PDB entry 8VND | X-ray diffraction, 1.60 A resolution | chains A and B of the 6 polymer chains in the assembly

Chain A:
Molecule: Intron-encoded endonuclease I-PpoI
From: Physarum polycephalum
Notes: EC 3.1.-.-
UniProtKB: Q94702 (PPO1_PHYPO); numbering as in UniProt (aligned over 2-163)
Chain sequence (162 residues; each row starts with the number of its first residue):
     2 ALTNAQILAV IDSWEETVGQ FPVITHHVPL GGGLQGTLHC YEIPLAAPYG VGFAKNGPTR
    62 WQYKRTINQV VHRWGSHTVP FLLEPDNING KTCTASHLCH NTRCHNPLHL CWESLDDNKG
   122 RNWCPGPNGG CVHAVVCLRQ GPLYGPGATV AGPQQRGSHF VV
Bound ions: Zn2+ site 1: Cys41, Cys100, Cys105, His110; Mg2+: Asn119 (shared with 1 residue of chain D); Zn2+ site 2: Cys125, Cys132, His134, Cys138
Reported in the primary citation:
  - binding site for the 8-nt DNA strand: Arg61
  - catalytic residues: His98
  - mutagenesis - H78A/H98A, H98A: decreased catalytic activity
  - mutagenesis - H78A: unchanged catalytic activity

Chain B:
Molecule: Intron-encoded endonuclease I-PpoI
From: Physarum polycephalum
Notes: EC 3.1.-.-
UniProtKB: Q94702 (PPO1_PHYPO); residues 202-363 here correspond to UniProt positions 2-163 (UniProt number = residue number - 200)
Chain sequence (162 residues; each row starts with the number of its first residue):
   202 ALTNAQILAV IDSWEETVGQ FPVITHHVPL GGGLQGTLHC YEIPLAAPYG VGFAKNGPTR
   262 WQYKRTINQV VHRWGSHTVP FLLEPDNING KTCTASHLCH NTRCHNPLHL CWESLDDNKG
   322 RNWCPGPNGG CVHAVVCLRQ GPLYGPGATV AGPQQRGSHF VV
Bound ions: Zn2+ site 1: Cys241, Cys300, Cys305, His310; Mg2+: Asn319 (shared with 1 residue of chain C); Zn2+ site 2: Cys325, Cys332, His334, Cys338

Chain A / chain B interface:
Pairs across the interface (123):
  Leu9(A) with Arg357(B)
  Ile12(A) with Arg357(B)
  Asp13(A) with Arg357(B), salt bridge
  Glu16(A) with Gln356(B); Arg357(B), hydrogen bond (side chain-backbone); Gly358(B), hydrogen bond (side chain-backbone); His360(B); Phe361(B)
  Glu17(A) with His360(B)
  Val19(A) with Phe361(B), hydrophobic
  Gly20(A) with Phe361(B)
  Leu39(A) with Val363(B)
  His40(A) with Val362(B); Val363(B), hydrogen bond (side chain-backbone)
  Tyr42(A) with His360(B), hydrogen bond (side chain-backbone); Phe361(B); Val362(B)
  Phe82(A) with Ala352(B), hydrophobic; Gly353(B)
  Glu85(A) with Ala352(B)
  Pro86(A) with Val351(B)
  Ile89(A) with Val351(B), hydrophobic
  Asn90(A) with Ala349(B)
  Cys94(A) with Val351(B), hydrophobic
  Leu99(A) with Pro354(B), hydrophobic
  Asn107(A) with Phe361(B); Val362(B), hydrogen bond (side chain-backbone)
  Pro108(A) with Pro354(B); Gln355(B), hydrogen bond (backbone-backbone); Phe361(B)
  Leu109(A) with Pro354(B); Gln355(B); Gln356(B); Phe361(B); Val362(B); Val363(B)
  His110(A) with Val363(B), hydrogen bond (side chain-backbone)
  Leu111(A) with Gly353(B); Pro354(B)
  Cys112(A) with Thr350(B); Ala352(B)
  Trp113(A) with Thr350(B); Val351(B), hydrogen bond (backbone-backbone); Ala352(B), hydrogen bond (backbone-backbone)
  Glu114(A) with Thr350(B), hydrogen bond
  Asp117(A) with Trp324(B), hydrogen bond (backbone-side chain); Leu344(B)
  Asp118(A) with Gly348(B); Ala349(B), hydrogen bond (side chain-backbone); Thr350(B)
  Lys120(A) with Trp324(B)
  Gly121(A) with Trp324(B)
  Arg122(A) with Thr350(B), hydrogen bond
  Trp124(A) with Asp317(B), hydrogen bond (side chain-backbone); Lys320(B); Gly321(B); Trp324(B), hydrophobic
  Val133(A) with Tyr345(B); Gly346(B); Pro347(B)
  His134(A) with Pro347(B)
  Ala135(A) with Pro347(B), hydrogen bond (backbone-backbone)
  Val136(A) with Thr350(B); Pro354(B)
  Leu144(A) with Asp317(B)
  Tyr145(A) with Val333(B)
  Gly146(A) with Val333(B)
  Pro147(A) with Val333(B); His334(B); Ala335(B), hydrogen bond (backbone-backbone)
  Gly148(A) with Asp318(B)
  Ala149(A) with Ile289(B); Asp318(B), hydrogen bond (backbone-side chain)
  Thr150(A) with Cys312(B); Trp313(B); Glu314(B), hydrogen bond; Asp318(B); Arg322(B), hydrogen bond; Val336(B)
  Val151(A) with Glu285(B); Pro286(B), hydrophobic; Ile289(B), hydrophobic; Cys294(B), hydrophobic; Trp313(B), hydrogen bond (backbone-backbone)
  Ala152(A) with Phe282(B), hydrophobic; Glu285(B); Cys312(B); Trp313(B), hydrogen bond (backbone-backbone)
  Gly153(A) with Phe282(B); Leu311(B); Val336(B)
  Pro154(A) with Leu299(B), hydrophobic; Pro308(B); Leu309(B); Leu311(B); Val336(B)
  Gln155(A) with Pro308(B), hydrogen bond (backbone-backbone); Leu309(B)
  Gln156(A) with Glu216(B); Leu309(B)
  Arg157(A) with Leu209(B); Ile212(B); Asp213(B), salt bridge; Glu216(B), hydrogen bond (backbone-side chain)
  Gly158(A) with Glu216(B), hydrogen bond (backbone-side chain)
  His160(A) with Glu216(B); Glu217(B); Tyr242(B), hydrogen bond (backbone-side chain)
  Phe161(A) with Glu216(B); Val219(B), hydrophobic; Gly220(B); Tyr242(B); Asn307(B); Pro308(B); Leu309(B)
  Val162(A) with His240(B); Tyr242(B), hydrogen bond (backbone-side chain); Asn307(B), hydrogen bond (backbone-side chain); Leu309(B)
  Val163(A) with Leu239(B); His240(B), hydrogen bond (backbone-side chain); Leu309(B); His310(B), hydrogen bond (backbone-side chain)
Interface residues without a listed pair, chain A (55 interface residues in all): Leu139
Interface residues without a listed pair, chain B (56 interface residues in all): Pro281, Asn290, Leu339

Overview:
The interface between chain A and chain B involves 55 residues on one side and 56 on the other, with 29
hydrogen bonds and 2 salt bridges. Polar pairs include Asp13(A)-Arg357(B), Arg157(A)-Asp213(B) and
Glu16(A)-Arg357(B). The paper reports the catalytic residue His98(A); H78A/H98A and H98A of chain A reduce
catalytic activity.
Both chains are Intron-encoded endonuclease I-PpoI (Physarum polycephalum). Entry 8VND (Homing endonuclease
I-PpoI-DNA complex:reaction at pH8.0 (Tris) with 500 uM Mg2+ for 600s) was determined by X-ray diffraction
(same publication as 8VMO, 8VMP, 8VMQ, 8VMR, 8VMS, 8VMT and 35 further entries).
